5G4L - chains A and B; structure by X-ray diffraction, 1.80 A resolution.

# Chain A (and B)
Name: Oxidoreductase, short chain dehydrogenase/reductase family protein
From: Clostridium sp
Notes: chain B of this document is another copy of the same molecule, construct and numbering; everything in this record applies to it too
Reference sequence: U2C7W9 (U2C7W9_9CLOT); residues 1-264 here = UniProt positions 1-264
Chain sequence (286 residues; each row starts with the number of its first residue; numbers below 1 keep their minus sign (Met-21 is residue -21)):
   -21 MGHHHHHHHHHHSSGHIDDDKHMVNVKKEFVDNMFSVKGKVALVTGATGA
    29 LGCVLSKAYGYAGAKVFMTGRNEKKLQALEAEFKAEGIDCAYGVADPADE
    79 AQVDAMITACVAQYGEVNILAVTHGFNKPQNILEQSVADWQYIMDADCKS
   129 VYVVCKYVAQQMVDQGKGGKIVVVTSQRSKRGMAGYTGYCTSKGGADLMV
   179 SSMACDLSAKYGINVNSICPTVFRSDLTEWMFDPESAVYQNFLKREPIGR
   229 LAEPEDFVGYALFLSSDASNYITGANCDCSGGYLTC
Disordered / not traced: -21 to -1
Differences from the reference sequence: expression tag (-21 to 0)
Small-molecule neighbours: NADPH (NDP; NADPH dihydro-nicotinamide-adenine-dinucleotide phosphate): Gly24, Thr26, Gly27, Ala28, Leu29, Gly30, Gly48, Arg49, Asn50, Pro75, Thr101, His102, Gly103, Phe104, Tyr120, Ala124, Asp125, Val152, Thr153, Ser154, Tyr167, Lys171, Pro198, Thr199, Val200, Phe201, Ser203, Asp204, Leu205, Thr206

# How chain A and chain B interact
Pairs across the interface - 110 pairs, chain A then chain B:
  His0(A) - Glu60(B)
  Met1(A) - Lys35(B)
  Met1(A) - Glu60(B)
  Met1(A) - Glu64(B)
  Val2(A) - Cys31(B)
  Val2(A) - Val32(B)  hydrophobic
  Val2(A) - Lys35(B)
  Val2(A) - Leu57(B)  hydrophobic
  Val2(A) - Glu60(B)  hydrogen bond (backbone-side chain)
  Val2(A) - Phe61(B)  hydrophobic
  Asn3(A) - Val32(B)
  Asn3(A) - Glu233(B)
  Val4(A) - Val32(B)
  Val4(A) - Lys35(B)
  Val4(A) - Tyr39(B)
  Lys5(A) - Tyr39(B)
  Lys6(A) - Tyr39(B)
  Phe8(A) - Glu233(B)
  Val9(A) - Ala36(B)
  Asp10(A) - Tyr39(B)
  Met12(A) - Val236(B)  hydrophobic
  Met12(A) - Gly237(B)
  Met12(A) - Leu240(B)  hydrophobic
  Phe13(A) - Phe13(B)  hydrophobic
  Phe13(A) - Gly237(B)
  Phe13(A) - Phe241(B)
  Cys31(A) - Val2(B)
  Val32(A) - Val2(B)  hydrophobic
  Val32(A) - Asn3(B)
  Val32(A) - Val4(B)
  Lys35(A) - Met1(B)
  Lys35(A) - Val2(B)
  Lys35(A) - Val4(B)
  Ala36(A) - Val9(B)
  Tyr39(A) - Val4(B)
  Tyr39(A) - Lys5(B)
  Tyr39(A) - Lys6(B)  hydrogen bond (backbone-side chain)
  Tyr39(A) - Asp10(B)
  Leu57(A) - Val2(B)  hydrophobic
  Glu60(A) - Met1(B)
  Glu60(A) - Val2(B)  hydrogen bond (side chain-backbone)
  Phe61(A) - Val2(B)  hydrophobic
  Glu64(A) - Met1(B)
  Ser179(A) - Thr263(B)
  Cys183(A) - Pro225(B)  hydrophobic
  Cys183(A) - Cys264(B)  hydrophobic
  Ser186(A) - Pro225(B)
  Ala187(A) - Pro225(B)  hydrogen bond (backbone-backbone)
  Ala187(A) - Ile226(B)
  Ala187(A) - Gly227(B)
  Asn192(A) - Ile226(B)
  Thr199(A) - Tyr249(B)
  Glu224(A) - Tyr249(B)  hydrogen bond
  Pro225(A) - Cys183(B)  hydrophobic
  Pro225(A) - Ser186(B)
  Pro225(A) - Ala187(B)  hydrogen bond (backbone-backbone)
  Ile226(A) - Ala187(B)
  Ile226(A) - Asn192(B)
  Ile226(A) - Asn248(B)
  Ile226(A) - Tyr249(B)
  Ile226(A) - Thr251(B)
  Gly227(A) - Ala187(B)
  Arg228(A) - Tyr249(B)  hydrogen bond (backbone-side chain)
  Leu229(A) - Tyr249(B)
  Ala230(A) - Tyr249(B)  hydrogen bond (backbone-side chain)
  Glu233(A) - Asn3(B)
  Asp234(A) - Tyr249(B)
  Val236(A) - Met12(B)  hydrophobic
  Gly237(A) - Met12(B)
  Gly237(A) - Phe13(B)
  Gly237(A) - Phe241(B)
  Gly237(A) - Ala246(B)
  Tyr238(A) - Tyr238(B)  hydrogen bond
  Tyr238(A) - Phe241(B)
  Tyr238(A) - Ile250(B)  hydrophobic
  Tyr238(A) - Cys255(B)
  Leu240(A) - Met12(B)  hydrophobic
  Phe241(A) - Phe13(B)
  Phe241(A) - Gly237(B)
  Phe241(A) - Tyr238(B)
  Ala246(A) - Gly237(B)
  Asn248(A) - Ile226(B)
  Tyr249(A) - Thr199(B)
  Tyr249(A) - Glu224(B)
  Tyr249(A) - Ile226(B)
  Tyr249(A) - Arg228(B)  hydrogen bond (side chain-backbone)
  Tyr249(A) - Leu229(B)
  Tyr249(A) - Ala230(B)  hydrogen bond (side chain-backbone)
  Tyr249(A) - Asp234(B)
  Tyr249(A) - Phe235(B)  hydrophobic
  Tyr249(A) - Gly259(B)
  Ile250(A) - Tyr238(B)  hydrophobic
  Ile250(A) - Asp256(B)
  Ile250(A) - Cys257(B)  hydrophobic
  Thr251(A) - Ile226(B)
  Thr251(A) - Gly259(B)
  Thr251(A) - Gly260(B)  hydrogen bond (backbone-backbone)
  Gly252(A) - Thr263(B)  hydrogen bond (backbone-side chain)
  Ala253(A) - Asp256(B)
  Cys255(A) - Tyr238(B)
  Asp256(A) - Ile250(B)
  Asp256(A) - Ala253(B)
  Cys257(A) - Ile250(B)  hydrophobic
  Ser258(A) - Tyr249(B)
  Gly259(A) - Tyr249(B)
  Gly259(A) - Thr251(B)
  Gly260(A) - Thr251(B)  hydrogen bond (backbone-backbone)
  Thr263(A) - Ser179(B)
  Thr263(A) - Gly252(B)  hydrogen bond (side chain-backbone)
  Cys264(A) - Cys183(B)  hydrophobic
Also at the interface, not in a pair above, chain A (59 interface residues in all): Ala40, Ala182, Phe235
Also at the interface, not in a pair above, chain B (59 interface residues in all): His0, Phe8, Ala40, Ala182, Ser258

# In short
Chain A and chain B each contribute 59 residues to their interface, with 15 hydrogen bonds. Polar pairs
include Val2(A)-Glu60(B), Tyr39(A)-Lys6(B) and Glu224(A)-Tyr249(B). Bound to chain A: NADPH.
Chain A and chain B are both Oxidoreductase, short chain dehydrogenase/reductase family protein (Clostridium
sp); the structure, Phloroglucinol reductase from Clostridium sp. with bound NADPH, was determined by X-ray
diffraction.
